4FER - chains A and B; structure by X-ray diffraction, 2.10 A resolution.

== Chain A (and B) ==
Protein: Expansin-yoaJ
From: Bacillus subtilis subsp. subtilis
Notes: chain B of this document is another copy of the same molecule, construct and numbering; everything in this record applies to it too
Reference sequence: O34918 (YOAJ_BACSU); residues 2-208 here correspond to UniProt positions 26-232 (UniProt number = residue number + 24)
Sequence (208 residues; each row starts with the number of its first residue):
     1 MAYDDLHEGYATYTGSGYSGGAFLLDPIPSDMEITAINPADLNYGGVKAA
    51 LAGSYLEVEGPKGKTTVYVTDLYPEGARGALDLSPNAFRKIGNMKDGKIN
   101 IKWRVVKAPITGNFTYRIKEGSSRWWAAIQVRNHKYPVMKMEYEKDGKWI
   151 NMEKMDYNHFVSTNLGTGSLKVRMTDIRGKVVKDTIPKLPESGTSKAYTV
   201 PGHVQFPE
Not modelled in the structure: 1
Sequence notes: initiating methionine (1)
From the paper describing this entry:
  - binding site for beta-D-glucopyranose: Lys-119, Trp-125, Trp-126, Tyr-157
  - conformationally variable residues: Trp-125
  - mutagenesis - W125A/W126A/Y157A: abolished binding to Cellohexaose
  - mutagenesis - W125A, W126A: decreased binding to cellulose (citing earlier work)
  - mutagenesis - W125A/W126A/Y157A: abolished binding to MLG

== Chain A / chain B interface ==
Chains A and B do not touch in the deposited assembly.

== In short ==
Chain A and chain B make no direct contact in this assembly. The paper reports a binding site for
beta-D-glucopyranose at Lys-119(A), Trp-125(A) and Trp-126(A) among others; W125A and W126A of chain A reduce
binding to cellulose.
Chain A and chain B are both Expansin-yoaJ (Bacillus subtilis subsp. subtilis); the structure, Crystal
structure of Bacillus Subtilis expansin (EXLX1) in complex with cellohexaose, was determined by X-ray
diffraction (same publication as 4FG2 and 4FG4).
